PDB entry 4BZ6 | X-ray diffraction, 2.00 A resolution | chain A

Chain A:
Protein: Histone deacetylase 8
Source organism: Schistosoma mansoni
UniProt: A5H660 (A5H660_SCHMA); numbering as in UniProt (aligned over 1-440)
Sequence (446 residues; row label = number of the first residue in the row):
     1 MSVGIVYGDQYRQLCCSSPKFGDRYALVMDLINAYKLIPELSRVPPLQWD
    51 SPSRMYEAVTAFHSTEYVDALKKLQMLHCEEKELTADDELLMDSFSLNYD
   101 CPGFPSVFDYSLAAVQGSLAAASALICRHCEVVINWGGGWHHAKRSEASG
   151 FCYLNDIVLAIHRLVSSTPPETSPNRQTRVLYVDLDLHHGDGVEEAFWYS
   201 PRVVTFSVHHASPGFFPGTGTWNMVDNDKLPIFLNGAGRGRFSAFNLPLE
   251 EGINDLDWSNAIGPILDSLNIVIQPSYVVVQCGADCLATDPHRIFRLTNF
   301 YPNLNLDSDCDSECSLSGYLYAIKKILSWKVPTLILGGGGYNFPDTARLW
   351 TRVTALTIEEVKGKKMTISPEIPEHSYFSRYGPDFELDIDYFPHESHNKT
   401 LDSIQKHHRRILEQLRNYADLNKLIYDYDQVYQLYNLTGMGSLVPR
Disordered / not traced: 1, 168-176, 225-231, 303-314, 393-401, 436-446
Construct notes: expression tag (441-446)
Bound ions: K+ site 1: D184, D186, H188, S207, V208; Zn2+: D186, H188, D285 (together with octanedioic acid hydroxyamide phenylamide); K+ site 2: F197, S200, V203, S243
Small-molecule neighbours: octanedioic acid hydroxyamide phenylamide (SHH): K20, D100, H141, H142, G150, D186, H188, F216, D285, P291, H292, G339, Y341
From the paper describing this entry:
  - binding site for octanedioic acid hydroxyamide phenylamide: H141, H142, Y341
  - conformationally variable residues (side-chain flip): F151, Y341
  - mutagenesis - D100A: decreased catalytic activity
  - mutagenesis - Y341F: abolished catalytic activity
  - catalytic residues: D100, Y341
  - mutagenesis - H292A, H292M: unchanged catalytic activity

Summary:
Chain A binds octanedioic acid hydroxyamide phenylamide. D184, D186, H188, S207 and V208 coordinate K+ site 1.
D186, H188 and D285 form the Zn2+ site. From the paper: catalytic residues D100 and Y341; D100A reduces
catalytic activity; 4 substitutions were tested in all.
Chain A is Histone deacetylase 8 (Schistosoma mansoni); the structure, Crystal structure of Schistosoma
mansoni HDAC8 complexed with SAHA, was determined by X-ray diffraction, deposited together with 4BZ5, 4BZ7,
4BZ8 and 4BZ9.
